1T60 - chains C and F of the 6 polymer chains in the assembly; structure by X-ray diffraction, 1.50 A resolution.

# Chain C (and F)
Protein: type iv collagen
Source organism: Bos taurus
Notes: fragment: NC1 of alpha-2; chain F of this document is another copy of the same molecule, construct and numbering; everything in this record applies to it too
Chain sequence (227 residues; row label = number of the first residue in the row):
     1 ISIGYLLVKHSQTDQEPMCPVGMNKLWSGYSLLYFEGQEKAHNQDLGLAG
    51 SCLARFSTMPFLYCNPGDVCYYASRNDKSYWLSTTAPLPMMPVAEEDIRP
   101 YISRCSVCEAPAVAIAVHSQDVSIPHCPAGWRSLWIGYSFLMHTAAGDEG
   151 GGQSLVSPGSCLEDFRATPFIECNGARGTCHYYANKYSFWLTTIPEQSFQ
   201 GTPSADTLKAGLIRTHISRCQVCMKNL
Unresolved in the structure: 1-2, 226-227 (chain F: 1-4, 227)
Disulfides: Cys19-Cys108, Cys52-Cys105, Cys64-Cys70, Cys127-Cys223, Cys161-Cys220, Cys173-Cys180
Bound ions: K+ site 1: Tyr63, Asn65 (shared with 1 residue of chain A; 1 residue of chain E); K+ site 2: Ala184 (shared with 1 residue of chain E; Tyr187(F) of chain F); K+ site 3: Tyr187 (shared with 1 residue of chain B; Ala184(F) of chain F)

# How chain C and chain F interact
Residue-residue contacts - 19 pairs, chain C then chain F:
  Met91(C) - Thr207(F)
  Pro92(C) - Thr207(F)
  Gly147(C) - Gly147(F)
  Gly147(C) - Asp148(F)
  Asp148(C) - Gly147(F)
  Asp148(C) - Asp148(F)
  Tyr183(C) - Tyr187(F)
  Ala184(C) - Ala184(F)
  Ala184(C) - Asn185(F)
  Ala184(C) - Tyr187(F)  hydrogen bond (backbone-side chain)
  Asn185(C) - Asn185(F)
  Asn185(C) - Tyr187(F)  hydrogen bond
  Tyr187(C) - Tyr183(F)
  Tyr187(C) - Ala184(F)  hydrogen bond (side chain-backbone)
  Tyr187(C) - Asn185(F)  hydrogen bond (side chain-backbone)
  Thr207(C) - Met90(F)
  Thr207(C) - Met91(F)
  Thr207(C) - Pro92(F)
  Lys209(C) - Met90(F)  hydrogen bond (side chain-backbone)
Interface residues without a listed pair, chain C (13 interface residues in all): Arg177, Ala205, Asp206
Interface residues without a listed pair, chain F (13 interface residues in all): Arg177, Ala205, Asp206

# In short
Chain C and chain F each contribute 13 residues to their interface, with 5 hydrogen bonds. Polar contacts
include Ala184(C)-Tyr187(F), Asn185(C)-Tyr187(F) and Lys209(C)-Met90(F). Tyr63(C) and Asn65(C) form the K+
site 1.
Both chains are type iv collagen (Bos taurus). Entry 1T60 (Crystal structure of Type IV collagen NC1 domain
from bovine lens capsule) was determined by X-ray diffraction (same publication as 1T61).
